4IAN - chains A and B; structure by X-ray diffraction, 2.44 A resolution.

[Chain A (and B)]
Name: Serine/threonine-protein kinase PRP4 homolog
Organism: Homo sapiens
Notes: EC 2.7.11.1; fragment: kinase domain; chain B of this document is another copy of the same molecule, construct and numbering; everything in this record applies to it too
UniProt: Q13523 (PRP4B_HUMAN); residues 657-1007 here = UniProt positions 657-1007
Amino-acid sequence (358 residues; each row starts with the number of its first residue):
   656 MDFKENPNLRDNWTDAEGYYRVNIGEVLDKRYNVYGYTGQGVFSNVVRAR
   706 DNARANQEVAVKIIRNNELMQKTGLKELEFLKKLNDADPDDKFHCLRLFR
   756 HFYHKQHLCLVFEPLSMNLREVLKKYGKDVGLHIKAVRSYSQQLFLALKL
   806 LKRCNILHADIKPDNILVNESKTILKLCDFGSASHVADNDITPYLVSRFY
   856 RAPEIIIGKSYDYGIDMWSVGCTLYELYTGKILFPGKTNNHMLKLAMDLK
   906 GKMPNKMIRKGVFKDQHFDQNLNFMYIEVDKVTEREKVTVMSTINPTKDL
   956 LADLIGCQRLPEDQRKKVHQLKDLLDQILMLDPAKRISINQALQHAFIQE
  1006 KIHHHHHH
Unresolved in the structure: 656-675, 936-939, 961-964, 1006-1013 (chain B: 656-675, 935-939, 963-967, 1006-1013)
Modified positions: Tyr849 (o-phosphotyrosine; PTR)
Differences from the reference sequence: expression tag (656, 1008-1013)
Curated features (UniProtKB/Swiss-Prot):
  - active site: Asp815 (Proton acceptor)
  - binding site (ATP): Thr693 to Val701, Lys717
  - modified residue: Lys717 (N6-acetyllysine), Tyr849 (Phosphotyrosine), Ser852 (Phosphoserine)
  - cross-link: Lys659 (Glycyl lysine isopeptide (Lys-Gly) (interchain with G-Cter in SUMO2))
  - natural variant: Phe658 (F658L: In a breast cancer sample)
  - mutagenesis: Lys717 (K717R: Loss of kinase activity)
From the paper describing this entry:
  - mutagenesis - K717A: abolished catalytic activity on ELK-1 peptide
  - mutagenesis - K717A: abolished catalytic activity on PAK4
  - post-translational modification sites: Tyr849

[How chain A and chain B interact]
Pairs across the interface (10):
  Gln982(A) with Gln996(B); Gln999(B)
  Ile992(A) with Gln996(B)
  Gln996(A) with Arg991(B), hydrogen bond (side chain-backbone); Ile992(B); Ser993(B), hydrogen bond (side chain-backbone); Gln996(B)
  Gln999(A) with Gln982(B); Lys990(B)
  Ala1001(A) with Gln982(B)
Interface residues without a listed pair, chain A (6 interface residues in all): Asp978
Interface residues without a listed pair, chain B (9 interface residues in all): Met985, Ala1001

[In short]
Chain A and chain B form an interface of 6 and 9 residues respectively; the contacts include 2 hydrogen bonds.
Polar pairs include Gln996(A)-Arg991(B) and Gln996(A)-Ser993(B). From the paper: K717A of chain A abolishes
catalytic activity on ELK-1 peptide; a modification site at Tyr849(A).
Chain A and chain B are both Serine/threonine-protein kinase PRP4 homolog (Homo sapiens); the structure,
Crystal Structure of apo Human PRPF4B kinase domain, was determined by X-ray diffraction, deposited together
with 4IFC, 4IIR and 4IJP.
